6WH7 - chains A and F of the 60 polymer chains in the assembly; structure by electron microscopy, 2.78 A resolution.

Chain A (and F):
Name: Penaeus monodon metallodensovirus major capsid protein
Source organism: Penaeus monodon metallodensovirus
Notes: chain F of this document is another copy of the same molecule, construct and numbering; everything in this record applies to it too
Sequence (369 residues; row label = number of the first residue in the row):
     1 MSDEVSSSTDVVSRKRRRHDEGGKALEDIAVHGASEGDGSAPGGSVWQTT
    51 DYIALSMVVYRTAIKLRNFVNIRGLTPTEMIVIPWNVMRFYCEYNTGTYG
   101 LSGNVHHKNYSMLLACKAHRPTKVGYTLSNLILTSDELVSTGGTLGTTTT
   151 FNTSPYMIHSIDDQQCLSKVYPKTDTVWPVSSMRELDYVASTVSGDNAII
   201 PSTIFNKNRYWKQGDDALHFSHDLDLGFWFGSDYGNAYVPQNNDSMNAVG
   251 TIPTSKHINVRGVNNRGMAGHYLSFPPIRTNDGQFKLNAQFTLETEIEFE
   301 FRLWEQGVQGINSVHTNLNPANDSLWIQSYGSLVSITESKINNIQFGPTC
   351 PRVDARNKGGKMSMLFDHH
Disordered / not traced: 1-44, 139-146
What the authors report for this chain:
  - conformationally variable residues (order/disorder transition, side-chain flip): Glu-36 to Ser-45, Leu-138 to Thr-147, Phe-151, His-369

Interface between chain A and chain F:
Pairs across the interface - 101 pairs, chain A then chain F:
  Trp-47(A) / Ser-129(F)
  Trp-47(A) / Asn-130(F)
  Trp-47(A) / Glu-294(F)
  Thr-49(A) / Arg-67(F)
  Thr-49(A) / Glu-294(F)
  Thr-50(A) / Lys-65(F)
  Thr-50(A) / Glu-294(F)  hydrogen bond (backbone-side chain)
  Asp-51(A) / Lys-65(F)  hydrogen bond (backbone-side chain)
  Tyr-52(A) / Lys-65(F)
  Tyr-52(A) / Leu-66(F)
  Tyr-52(A) / Arg-67(F)  hydrogen bond
  Leu-55(A) / Ala-63(F)  hydrophobic
  Leu-55(A) / Lys-65(F)
  Tyr-60(A) / Tyr-60(F)  hydrophobic
  Tyr-60(A) / Arg-61(F)  hydrogen bond (side chain-backbone)
  Tyr-60(A) / Thr-62(F)
  Arg-61(A) / Tyr-60(F)  hydrogen bond (backbone-side chain)
  Thr-62(A) / Tyr-60(F)
  Thr-62(A) / Leu-303(F)
  Ala-63(A) / Leu-55(F)  hydrophobic
  Ala-63(A) / Gln-306(F)  hydrogen bond (backbone-side chain)
  Ile-64(A) / Gln-306(F)
  Lys-65(A) / Thr-50(F)
  Lys-65(A) / Asp-51(F)  hydrogen bond (side chain-backbone)
  Lys-65(A) / Tyr-52(F)
  Lys-65(A) / Leu-55(F)
  Lys-65(A) / Gln-306(F)  hydrogen bond (backbone-side chain)
  Lys-65(A) / Gly-307(F)  hydrogen bond (backbone-backbone)
  Leu-66(A) / Tyr-52(F)
  Leu-66(A) / Gly-307(F)
  Leu-66(A) / Val-308(F)
  Leu-66(A) / Ile-311(F)  hydrophobic
  Arg-67(A) / Thr-49(F)
  Arg-67(A) / Tyr-52(F)  hydrogen bond
  Tyr-94(A) / Val-308(F)
  Tyr-94(A) / Ile-311(F)  hydrophobic
  Tyr-99(A) / Val-314(F)  hydrophobic
  Asn-104(A) / Ile-311(F)
  Asn-104(A) / Asn-312(F)  hydrogen bond
  Asn-104(A) / Ser-313(F)  hydrogen bond (backbone-backbone)
  Val-105(A) / Ile-311(F)
  His-106(A) / Ile-311(F)
  His-106(A) / Asn-312(F)  hydrogen bond (backbone-backbone)
  His-107(A) / Glu-305(F)  hydrogen bond (side chain-backbone)
  His-107(A) / Gln-306(F)
  His-107(A) / Gly-307(F)  hydrogen bond (side chain-backbone)
  His-107(A) / Gly-310(F)
  His-107(A) / Ile-311(F)
  Lys-108(A) / Trp-304(F)
  Lys-108(A) / Gly-310(F)  hydrogen bond (backbone-backbone)
  Lys-108(A) / Asn-312(F)
  Lys-108(A) / His-315(F)
  Asn-109(A) / Leu-303(F)
  Asn-109(A) / Trp-304(F)  hydrogen bond (side chain-backbone)
  Asn-109(A) / Gln-306(F)
  Ser-111(A) / Asn-312(F)  hydrogen bond
  Met-112(A) / Met-112(F)  hydrophobic
  Met-112(A) / Ala-115(F)
  Met-112(A) / Cys-116(F)  hydrophobic
  Met-112(A) / Phe-301(F)  hydrophobic
  Met-112(A) / Leu-303(F)  hydrophobic
  Ala-115(A) / Met-112(F)
  Ala-115(A) / Ala-115(F)  hydrophobic
  Cys-116(A) / Met-112(F)  hydrophobic
  Ser-129(A) / Trp-47(F)
  Asn-130(A) / Trp-47(F)
  Glu-294(A) / Trp-47(F)
  Glu-294(A) / Thr-49(F)
  Glu-294(A) / Thr-50(F)  hydrogen bond (side chain-backbone)
  Phe-301(A) / Met-112(F)  hydrophobic
  Leu-303(A) / Thr-62(F)
  Leu-303(A) / Asn-109(F)
  Leu-303(A) / Met-112(F)  hydrophobic
  Trp-304(A) / Lys-108(F)
  Trp-304(A) / Asn-109(F)  hydrogen bond (backbone-side chain)
  Glu-305(A) / His-107(F)  hydrogen bond (backbone-side chain)
  Gln-306(A) / Ala-63(F)  hydrogen bond (side chain-backbone)
  Gln-306(A) / Ile-64(F)
  Gln-306(A) / Lys-65(F)  hydrogen bond (side chain-backbone)
  Gln-306(A) / His-107(F)
  Gln-306(A) / Asn-109(F)
  Gly-307(A) / Lys-65(F)  hydrogen bond (backbone-backbone)
  Gly-307(A) / Leu-66(F)
  Gly-307(A) / His-107(F)  hydrogen bond (backbone-side chain)
  Val-308(A) / Leu-66(F)
  Val-308(A) / Tyr-94(F)
  Gly-310(A) / His-107(F)
  Gly-310(A) / Lys-108(F)  hydrogen bond (backbone-backbone)
  Ile-311(A) / Leu-66(F)  hydrophobic
  Ile-311(A) / Tyr-94(F)  hydrophobic
  Ile-311(A) / Asn-104(F)
  Ile-311(A) / Val-105(F)
  Ile-311(A) / His-106(F)
  Ile-311(A) / His-107(F)
  Asn-312(A) / Asn-104(F)  hydrogen bond
  Asn-312(A) / His-106(F)  hydrogen bond (backbone-backbone)
  Asn-312(A) / Lys-108(F)
  Asn-312(A) / Ser-111(F)  hydrogen bond
  Ser-313(A) / Asn-104(F)  hydrogen bond (backbone-backbone)
  Val-314(A) / Tyr-99(F)  hydrophobic
  His-315(A) / Lys-108(F)

In short:
The chain A/chain F interface involves 42 residues from each chain; the contacts include 30 hydrogen bonds.
Polar pairs include Thr-50(A)/Glu-294(F), Asp-51(A)/Lys-65(F) and Tyr-52(A)/Arg-67(F). The paper reports
conformational variability at Glu-36(A), Leu-138(A) and Phe-151(A) among others.
Chain A and chain F are both Penaeus monodon metallodensovirus major capsid protein (Penaeus monodon
metallodensovirus); the structure, Capsid structure of Penaeus monodon metallodensovirus following EDTA
treatment, was determined by electron microscopy together with 6WH3 from the same study.
